PDB entry 8TOA | electron microscopy, 3.69 A resolution | chains E and K of the 9 polymer chains in the assembly

== Chain E ==
Molecule: H7.HK2 Neutralizing Antibody Light Chain
From: Homo sapiens
Notes: antibody fragment or engineered binder
Chain sequence (112 residues; row label = number of the first residue in the row):
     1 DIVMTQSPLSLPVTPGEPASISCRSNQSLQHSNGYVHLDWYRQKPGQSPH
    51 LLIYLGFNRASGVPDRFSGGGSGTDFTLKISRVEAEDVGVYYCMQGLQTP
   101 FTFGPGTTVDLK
Not modelled in the structure: 112
Disulfide bonds: Cys23-Cys93
Covalent attachments: N-acetylglucosamine (NAG) linked to Asn26

== Chain K ==
Molecule: Hemagglutinin
From: Influenza A virus (A/Shanghai/02/2013(H7N9))
Reference sequence: A0A067Y6L0 (A0A067Y6L0_9INFA); residues -17 to 497 here correspond to UniProt positions 1-515 (UniProt number = residue number + 18)
Chain sequence (566 residues; each row starts with the number of its first residue; note: 6 numbers in that range are skipped by the numbering (no residue carries them; nothing is unmodelled there); a row labelled like 316A-316K holds insertion residues (316A, then the next letters in order); numbers below 1 keep their minus sign (Met-17 is residue -17)):
   -17 MNTQILVFALIAIIPTNADKICLGHHAVSNGTKVNTLCERGVEVVNATET
    33 VERTNIPRICSKGKRTVDLGQCGLLGTITGPPQCDQFLEFSADLIIERRE
    83 GSDVCYPGKFVNEEALRQILRESGGIDKEAMGFTYSGIRTNGATSSCRRS
   133 GSSFYAEMKWLLSNTDNAAFPQMTKSYKNTRKNPALIVWGIHHSGSTAEQ
   183 TKLYGSGNKLVTVGSSNYQQSFVPSPGARTQVNGQSGRIDFHWLMLNPND
   233 TVTFSFNGAFIAPDRASFLRGKSMGIQSGVQVDADCEGDCYYSGGTIISN
   283 LPFQNIDSRAVGKCPRYVKQRSLLLATGMKNVPE
316A-316K IPKGRRRRRRG
   323 LFGAIAGFIENGWEGLIDGWYGFRHQNAQGEGTAADYKSTQSAIDCITGK
   373 LNRLIEKTNQQFELIDNEFTEVEKQIGNVINWTRDSITEVWSYNAELLVA
   423 MENQHTIDLADSEMDKLYERVKRQLRENAEEDGTGCFEIFHKCDDDCMAS
   473 IRNNTYDHSKYREEAMQNRIQIDGVSGRLVPRGSPGSGYIPEAPRDGQAY
   523 VRKDGEWVLLSTFLGHHHHHH
Not modelled in the structure: -17 to 0, 209-219, 316A-316K, 491-543
Construct notes: conflict Cys20 (Thr38 in A0A067Y6L0), Ser128 (Ala146 in A0A067Y6L0), Val205 (Ala223 in A0A067Y6L0), Tyr274 (His292 in A0A067Y6L0), Cys368 (Gln386 in A0A067Y6L0), Gly496 (Pro514 in A0A067Y6L0); insertion (316E-316I); expression tag (498-543)
Disulfide bonds: Cys4-Cys458, Cys42-Cys268, Cys54-Cys66, Cys87-Cys129, Cys272-Cys296, Cys465-Cys469
Covalent attachments: N-acetylglucosamine (NAG) linked to Asn28, Asn403

== How chain E and chain K interact ==
Contacting residue pairs (9; chain E residue first):
  Asn33(E) - Thr235(K)
  Tyr35(E) - Thr156(K)
  Tyr35(E) - Ser237(K)
  Tyr54(E) - Thr156(K)
  Leu55(E) - Thr156(K)
  Asn58(E) - Gln154(K)
  Asn58(E) - Thr156(K)
  Ser61(E) - Ser118(K)  hydrogen bond (side chain-backbone)
  Ser61(E) - Gly119(K)  hydrogen bond (side chain-backbone)
Interface residues without a listed pair, chain E (7 interface residues in all): His31
Interface residues without a listed pair, chain K (8 interface residues in all): Met155, Thr233

== In short ==
The interface between chain E and chain K involves 7 residues on one side and 8 on the other; the contacts
include 2 hydrogen bonds. Among the polar pairs are Ser61(E)-Ser118(K) and Ser61(E)-Gly119(K).
N-acetylglucosamine is covalently linked to Asn26(E).
Chain E is H7.HK2 Neutralizing Antibody Light Chain (Homo sapiens) and chain K is Hemagglutinin (Influenza A
virus (A/Shanghai/02/2013(H7N9))); the structure, CryoEM structure of H7 hemagglutinin from A/Shanghai2/2013
H7N9 in complex with a human neutralizing antibody H7.HK2, was determined by electron microscopy, deposited
together with 8TNL.
